PDB entry 4WBF | X-ray diffraction, 2.64 A resolution | chain A

[Chain A]
Molecule: Nucleoside diphosphate kinase
From: Acinetobacter baumannii
Notes: EC 2.7.4.6
UniProtKB: B0VKS3 (NDK_ACIBS); residue numbers follow UniProt; this construct covers 1-140
Chain sequence (142 residues; row label = number of the first residue in the row; numbers below 1 keep their minus sign (Glu-1 is residue -1)):
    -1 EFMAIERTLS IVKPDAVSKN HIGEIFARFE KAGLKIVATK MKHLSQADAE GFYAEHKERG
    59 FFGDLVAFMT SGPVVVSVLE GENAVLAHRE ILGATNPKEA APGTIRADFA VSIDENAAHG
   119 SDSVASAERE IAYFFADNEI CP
Not modelled in the structure: 139-140
Differences from the reference sequence: expression tag (-1 to 0)
From the paper describing this entry:
  - conformationally variable residues (order/disorder transition, side-chain flip): Lys33, Cys139, Pro140
  - self-association interface (contacts with another copy of this molecule); pairs are residue here / residue on that copy: Val15-Lys33
  - catalytic residues: His117 (citing earlier work)
  - mutagenesis - E28A, H117Q: decreased catalytic activity

[Overview]
The paper reports the catalytic residue His117; E28A and H117Q reduce catalytic activity.
Chain A is Nucleoside diphosphate kinase (Acinetobacter baumannii); the structure, Acinetobacter baumannii SDF
NDK, was determined by X-ray diffraction (same publication as 4W98).
